PDB entry 5CPT | X-ray diffraction, 2.30 A resolution | chains A and B

Chain A (and B):
Name: 4-alpha-glucanotransferase DPE1, chloroplastic/amyloplastic
From: Arabidopsis thaliana
Notes: EC 2.4.1.25; chain B of this document is another copy of the same molecule, construct and numbering; everything in this record applies to it too
UniProt: Q9LV91 (DPE1_ARATH); numbering as in UniProt (aligned over 46-576)
Sequence (564 residues; numbered 13 to 576; the number before each row is that of its first residue):
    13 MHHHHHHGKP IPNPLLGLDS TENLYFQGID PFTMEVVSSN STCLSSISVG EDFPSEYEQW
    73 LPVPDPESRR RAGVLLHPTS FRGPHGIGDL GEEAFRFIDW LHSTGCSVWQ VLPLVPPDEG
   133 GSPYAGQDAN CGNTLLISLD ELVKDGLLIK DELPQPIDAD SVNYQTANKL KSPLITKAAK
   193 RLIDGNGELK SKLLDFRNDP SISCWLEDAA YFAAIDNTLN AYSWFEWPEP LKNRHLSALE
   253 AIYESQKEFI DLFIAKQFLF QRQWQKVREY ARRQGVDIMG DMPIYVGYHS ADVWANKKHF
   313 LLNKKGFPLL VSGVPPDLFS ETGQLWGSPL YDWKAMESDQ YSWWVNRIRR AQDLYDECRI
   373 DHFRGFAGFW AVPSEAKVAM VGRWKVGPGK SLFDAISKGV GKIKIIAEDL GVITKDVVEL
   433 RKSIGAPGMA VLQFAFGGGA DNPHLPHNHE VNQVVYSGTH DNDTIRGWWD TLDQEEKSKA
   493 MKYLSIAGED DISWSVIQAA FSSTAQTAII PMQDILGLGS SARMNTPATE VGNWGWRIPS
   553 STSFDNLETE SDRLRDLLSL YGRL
Disordered / not traced: 13-59, 329-331 (chain B: 13-59, 329-334)
Construct notes: initiating methionine (13); expression tag (14-45)
Glycans and other covalent adducts: glycan linked to Asp373
What the authors report for this chain:
  - binding site for beta-D-glucopyranose: Asp373
  - catalytic residues: Asp373, Glu420 (by similarity / conservation)
  - catalytic residues: Asp473 (proposed by the authors, not directly observed)

Chain A / chain B interface:
Contacting residue pairs (81):
  Ser60(A) - Val398(B)
  Val61(A) - Trp345(B)  hydrophobic
  Val61(A) - Lys346(B)  hydrogen bond (backbone-side chain)
  Val61(A) - Val398(B)
  Val61(A) - Gly399(B)
  Gly62(A) - Lys397(B)
  Gly62(A) - Val398(B)  hydrogen bond (backbone-backbone)
  Glu63(A) - Lys346(B)  salt bridge
  Glu63(A) - Lys397(B)
  Glu63(A) - Val398(B)  hydrogen bond (backbone-backbone)
  Asp64(A) - Arg395(B)
  Asp64(A) - Trp396(B)
  Asp64(A) - Lys397(B)  salt bridge
  Phe65(A) - Ala379(B)
  Phe65(A) - Gly380(B)
  Phe65(A) - Trp396(B)  hydrogen bond (backbone-backbone)
  Phe65(A) - Lys397(B)
  Phe65(A) - Val398(B)  hydrophobic
  Phe65(A) - Asp428(B)
  Tyr69(A) - Arg376(B)  hydrogen bond
  Tyr69(A) - Gly380(B)
  Tyr69(A) - Trp396(B)  hydrophobic
  Tyr69(A) - Thr426(B)  hydrogen bond
  Tyr69(A) - Asp428(B)  hydrogen bond
  Trp72(A) - Thr426(B)
  Trp72(A) - Lys427(B)  hydrogen bond (backbone-backbone)
  Trp72(A) - Asp428(B)
  Leu73(A) - Val424(B)  hydrophobic
  Leu73(A) - Ile425(B)
  Pro74(A) - Ile425(B)
  Arg82(A) - His459(B)
  Trp345(A) - Val61(B)  hydrophobic
  Lys346(A) - Val61(B)
  Glu349(A) - Val61(B)
  Arg376(A) - Tyr69(B)  hydrogen bond
  Ala379(A) - Phe65(B)
  Gly380(A) - Phe65(B)
  Gly380(A) - Tyr69(B)
  Arg395(A) - Asp64(B)  salt bridge
  Trp396(A) - Asp64(B)
  Trp396(A) - Phe65(B)  hydrogen bond (backbone-backbone)
  Trp396(A) - Tyr69(B)  hydrophobic
  Lys397(A) - Gly62(B)
  Lys397(A) - Glu63(B)
  Lys397(A) - Asp64(B)  salt bridge
  Lys397(A) - Phe65(B)
  Val398(A) - Ser60(B)
  Val398(A) - Val61(B)
  Val398(A) - Gly62(B)  hydrogen bond (backbone-backbone)
  Val398(A) - Glu63(B)  hydrogen bond (backbone-backbone)
  Val398(A) - Phe65(B)  hydrophobic
  Pro400(A) - Val61(B)  hydrophobic
  Val424(A) - Leu73(B)  hydrophobic
  Ile425(A) - Pro74(B)
  Thr426(A) - Tyr69(B)  hydrogen bond
  Thr426(A) - Trp72(B)
  Lys427(A) - Trp72(B)  hydrogen bond (backbone-backbone)
  Asp428(A) - Phe65(B)
  Asp428(A) - Tyr69(B)  hydrogen bond
  Asp428(A) - Trp72(B)
  Ala452(A) - Ser571(B)
  Ala452(A) - Leu572(B)
  Ala452(A) - Gly574(B)
  His459(A) - Arg82(B)
  His459(A) - Ser514(B)
  His459(A) - Thr516(B)
  His459(A) - Leu572(B)
  His459(A) - Tyr573(B)  hydrogen bond (side chain-backbone)
  His459(A) - Gly574(B)
  Tyr495(A) - Leu572(B)  hydrogen bond (side chain-backbone)
  Tyr495(A) - Tyr573(B)  hydrophobic
  Ser514(A) - His459(B)
  Thr516(A) - His459(B)
  Thr516(A) - His461(B)
  Thr516(A) - Thr516(B)
  Ser571(A) - Ala452(B)
  Leu572(A) - Ala452(B)
  Leu572(A) - His459(B)
  Leu572(A) - Tyr495(B)  hydrogen bond (backbone-side chain)
  Tyr573(A) - His459(B)
  Gly574(A) - Ala452(B)
Other interface residues (no listed pair), chain A (43 interface residues in all): Gly399, Pro458, Asn460, His461, Lys494, Gln510, Ser515
Other interface residues (no listed pair), chain B (44 interface residues in all): Glu70, Glu349, Pro400, Pro458, Asn460, Lys494, Gln510, Ser515

In short:
Chain A and chain B form an interface of 43 and 44 residues respectively, with 18 hydrogen bonds and 4 salt
bridges. Polar pairs include Glu63(A)-Lys346(B), Asp64(A)-Lys397(B) and Arg395(A)-Asp64(B). The paper reports
catalytic residues Asp373(A), Glu420(A) and Asp473(A); a binding site for beta-D-glucopyranose at Asp373(A).
Chain A and chain B are both 4-alpha-glucanotransferase DPE1, chloroplastic/amyloplastic (Arabidopsis
thaliana); the structure, Disproportionating enzyme 1 from Arabidopsis - beta cyclodextrin soak, was
determined by X-ray diffraction together with 5CPQ, 5CPS, 5CQ1, 5CSU and 5CSY from the same study.
